Entry 6AIR (X-ray diffraction, 0.85 A resolution); this record covers chain A.

== Chain A ==
Molecule: High-potential iron-sulfur protein
From: Thermochromatium tepidum
UniProt: P80176 (HIP_THETI); residues 1-83 here = UniProt positions 1-83
Sequence (83 residues; each row starts with the number of its first residue):
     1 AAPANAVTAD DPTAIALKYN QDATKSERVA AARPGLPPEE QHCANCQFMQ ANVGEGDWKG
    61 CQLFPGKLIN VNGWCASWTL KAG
Metal / ion sites: 4Fe-4S cluster Fe: Cys43, Cys46, Cys61, Cys75
Ligand contacts: 4Fe-4S cluster (SF4): Tyr19, Cys43, Cys46, Phe48, Met49, Cys61, Leu63, Phe64, Ile69, Trp74, Cys75, Ser77, Trp78, Thr79
Swiss-Prot annotation at these positions:
  - binding site ([4Fe-4S] cluster): Cys43, Cys46, Cys61, Cys75

== Overview ==
Bound to chain A: 4Fe-4S cluster. The 4Fe-4S cluster Fe site is built by Cys43, Cys46, Cys61 and Cys75.
Curated annotation (UniProt) lists 4 [4Fe-4S] cluster-binding residues.
Chain A is High-potential iron-sulfur protein (Thermochromatium tepidum); the structure, High resolution
structure of perdeuterated high-potential iron-sulfur protein, was determined by X-ray diffraction, deposited
together with 6AIQ.
